PDB entry 5M54 | electron microscopy, 8.00 A resolution (low resolution: residue-level contacts below are approximate; hydrogen-bond / salt-bridge calls are withheld) | chains E and B of the 5 polymer chains in the assembly

[Chain E (and B)]
Molecule: Tubulin beta-2B chain
Source organism: Bos taurus
Notes: chain B of this document is another copy of the same molecule, construct and numbering; everything in this record applies to it too
UniProtKB: Q6B856 (TBB2B_BOVIN); the author numbering skips numbers that UniProt does not, so the offset changes along the chain: 2-44 = UniProt 2-44; 47-360 = UniProt 45-358; 369-437 = UniProt 359-427
Amino-acid sequence (426 residues; each row starts with the number of its first residue; note: 10 numbers in that range are skipped by the numbering (no residue carries them; nothing is unmodelled there)):
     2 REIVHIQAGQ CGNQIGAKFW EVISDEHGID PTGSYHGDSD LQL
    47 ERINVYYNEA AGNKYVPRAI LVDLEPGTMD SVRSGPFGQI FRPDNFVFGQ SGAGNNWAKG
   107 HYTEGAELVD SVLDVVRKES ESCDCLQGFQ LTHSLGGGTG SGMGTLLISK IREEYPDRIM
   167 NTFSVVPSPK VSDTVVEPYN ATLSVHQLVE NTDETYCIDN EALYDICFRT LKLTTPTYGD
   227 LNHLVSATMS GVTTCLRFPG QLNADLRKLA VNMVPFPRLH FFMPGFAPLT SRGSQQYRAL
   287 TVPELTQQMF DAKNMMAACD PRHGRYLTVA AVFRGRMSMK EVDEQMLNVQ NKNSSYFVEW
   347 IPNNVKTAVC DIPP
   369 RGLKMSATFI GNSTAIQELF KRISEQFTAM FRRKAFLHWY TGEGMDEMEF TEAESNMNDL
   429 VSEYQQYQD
Differences from the reference sequence: conflict Ala57 (Thr55 in Q6B856), Val172 (Met170 in Q6B856), Ala298 (Ser296 in Q6B856), Val318 (Ile316 in Q6B856)
UniProt features mapped onto this chain:
  - binding site (GTP): Gln11, Glu71, Ser140, Gly144, Thr145, Gly146, Asn206, Asn228
  - binding site (Mg(2+)): Glu71
  - modified residue: Ser40 (Phosphoserine), Lys60 (N6-acetyllysine), Ser174 (Phosphoserine), Thr287 (Phosphothreonine), Thr292 (Phosphothreonine), Arg320 (Omega-N-methylarginine)
  - cross-link (Glycyl lysine isopeptide (Lys-Gly)): Lys60 (interchain with G-Cter in ubiquitin), Lys326 (interchain with G-Cter in ubiquitin)
Residues lining bound ligands:
  - GDP (guanosine-5'-diphosphate): Gly10, Gln11, Cys12, Gln15, Ile16, Asn101, Ser140, Gly142, Gly143, Gly144, Thr145, Gly146, Val177, Glu183, Asn206, Tyr224, Leu227, Asn228
  - taxol (TA1): Glu22, Val23, Asp26, Glu27, Leu217, Asp226, His229, Leu230, Ala233, Ser236, Gly237, Phe272, Pro274, Leu275, Thr276, Arg278, Gln281, Arg369, Gly370, Leu371

[How chain E and chain B interact]
Contacting residue pairs - 5 pairs, chain E then chain B:
  Ala56(E) - Tyr283(B)
  Gln85(E) - Tyr283(B)
  Phe87(E) - Tyr283(B)
  Pro89(E) - Tyr283(B)
  Glu127(E) - Lys338(B)
Interface residues without a listed pair, chain E (8 interface residues in all): Ala57, Lys60, Arg88
Interface residues without a listed pair, chain B (5 interface residues in all): Gln282, Arg284, Ala285

[In short]
8 residues of chain E face 5 of chain B across their interface. Bound to chain E: GDP and taxol. From UniProt:
8 GTP-binding residues and Mg2+-binding residue Glu71(E) on chain E.
Chain E and chain B are both Tubulin beta-2B chain (Bos taurus); the structure, Mechanism of microtubule
minus-end recognition and protection by CAMSAP proteins, was determined by electron microscopy (same
publication as 5LZN, 5M50 and 5M5C).
